6VMA - chains A and B of the 3 polymer chains in the assembly; structure by X-ray diffraction, 2.75 A resolution.

== Chain A ==
Name: MHC class I antigen, A-2 alpha chain
Source organism: Homo sapiens
UniProt: A0A5B8RNS7 (A0A5B8RNS7_HUMAN); residues 1-275 here correspond to UniProt positions 25-299 (UniProt number = residue number + 24)
Sequence (275 residues; row label = number of the first residue in the row):
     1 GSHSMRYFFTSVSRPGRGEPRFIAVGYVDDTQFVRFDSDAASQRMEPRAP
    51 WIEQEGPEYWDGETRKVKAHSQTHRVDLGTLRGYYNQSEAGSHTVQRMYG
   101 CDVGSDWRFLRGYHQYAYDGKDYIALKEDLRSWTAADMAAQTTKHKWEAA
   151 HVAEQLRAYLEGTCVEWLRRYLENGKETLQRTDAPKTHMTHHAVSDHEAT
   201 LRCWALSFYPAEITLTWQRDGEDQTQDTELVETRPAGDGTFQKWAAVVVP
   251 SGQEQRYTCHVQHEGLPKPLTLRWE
Disulfides: Cys101-Cys164, Cys203-Cys259

== Chain B ==
Name: Beta-2-microglobulin
Source organism: Homo sapiens
UniProt: P61769 (B2MG_HUMAN); residues 2-100 here correspond to UniProt positions 21-119 (UniProt number = residue number + 19)
Sequence (100 residues; each row starts with the number of its first residue):
     1 MIQRTPKIQVYSRHPAENGKSNFLNCYVSGFHPSDIEVDLLKNGERIEKV
    51 EHSDLSFSKDWSFYLLYYTEFTPTEKDEYACRVNHVTLSQPKIVKWDRDM
Sequence notes: initiating methionine (1)
Disulfides: Cys26-Cys81

== How chain A and chain B interact ==
Residue-residue contacts - 59 pairs, chain A then chain B:
  Phe8(A) with Ser56(B); Phe57(B)
  Phe9(A) with Phe57(B)
  Thr10(A) with Phe57(B); Phe63(B)
  Val12(A) with Ser34(B)
  Ile23(A) with Leu55(B), hydrophobic
  Val25(A) with Asp54(B); Leu55(B); Ser56(B)
  Tyr27(A) with Ser56(B); Tyr64(B), hydrogen bond
  Gln32(A) with Asp54(B), hydrogen bond
  Arg35(A) with Asp54(B), salt bridge
  Arg48(A) with Asp54(B), salt bridge
  His93(A) with Met1(B)
  Thr94(A) with His32(B)
  Gln96(A) with His32(B), hydrogen bond; Phe57(B); Trp61(B), hydrogen bond (side chain-backbone); Phe63(B)
  Arg97(A) with Phe57(B)
  Met98(A) with Phe57(B), hydrophobic
  Gln115(A) with Trp61(B)
  Tyr116(A) with Trp61(B)
  Ala117(A) with Trp61(B), hydrophobic
  Asp119(A) with Met1(B); Ile2(B), hydrogen bond (backbone-backbone); His32(B)
  Gly120(A) with Ile2(B); His32(B); Trp61(B)
  Lys121(A) with Ile2(B)
  Asp122(A) with Trp61(B), hydrogen bond
  His192(A) with Asp99(B), salt bridge
  Arg202(A) with Asp99(B), hydrogen bond (side chain-backbone); Met100(B)
  Trp204(A) with Asp99(B); Met100(B)
  Val231(A) with Gln9(B)
  Glu232(A) with Gln9(B), hydrogen bond (backbone-side chain)
  Thr233(A) with Tyr27(B)
  Arg234(A) with Gln9(B), hydrogen bond; Tyr11(B); Tyr27(B); Met100(B), hydrogen bond (side chain-backbone)
  Pro235(A) with Tyr11(B), hydrogen bond (backbone-side chain); Asn25(B); Tyr27(B); Leu66(B), hydrophobic
  Ala236(A) with Arg13(B), hydrogen bond (backbone-side chain); Asn25(B), hydrogen bond (backbone-side chain)
  Gly237(A) with Arg13(B)
  Asp238(A) with Arg13(B); His14(B), salt bridge
  Gln242(A) with Tyr11(B); Ser12(B), hydrogen bond (side chain-backbone); Arg13(B), hydrogen bond (side chain-backbone)
  Trp244(A) with Met100(B), hydrogen bond (side chain-backbone)
Also at the interface, not in a pair above, chain A (37 interface residues in all): Ser92, Leu206
Also at the interface, not in a pair above, chain B (24 interface residues in all): Pro15, Lys59, Asp60

== In short ==
37 residues of chain A and 24 residues of chain B are in contact, with 16 hydrogen bonds and 4 salt bridges.
Polar pairs include Arg35(A)-Asp54(B), Arg48(A)-Asp54(B) and His192(A)-Asp99(B).
Chain A is MHC class I antigen, A-2 alpha chain and chain B is Beta-2-microglobulin, both from Homo sapiens;
the structure, T4H2 T cell receptor bound to HLA-A2 presenting gp100 peptide (ITDQVPFSV), was determined by
X-ray diffraction together with 6VM7, 6VM9, 6VMC and 6VM8 from the same study.
